4OIN - chains D and H of the 9 polymer chains in the assembly; structure by X-ray diffraction, 2.80 A resolution.

# Chain D
Protein: DNA-directed RNA polymerase subunit beta'
Source organism: Thermus thermophilus
Notes: EC 2.7.7.6
Reference sequence: Q8RQE8 (RPOC_THET8); residues 1-1524 here = UniProt positions 1-1524
Chain sequence (1524 residues; each row starts with the number of its first residue):
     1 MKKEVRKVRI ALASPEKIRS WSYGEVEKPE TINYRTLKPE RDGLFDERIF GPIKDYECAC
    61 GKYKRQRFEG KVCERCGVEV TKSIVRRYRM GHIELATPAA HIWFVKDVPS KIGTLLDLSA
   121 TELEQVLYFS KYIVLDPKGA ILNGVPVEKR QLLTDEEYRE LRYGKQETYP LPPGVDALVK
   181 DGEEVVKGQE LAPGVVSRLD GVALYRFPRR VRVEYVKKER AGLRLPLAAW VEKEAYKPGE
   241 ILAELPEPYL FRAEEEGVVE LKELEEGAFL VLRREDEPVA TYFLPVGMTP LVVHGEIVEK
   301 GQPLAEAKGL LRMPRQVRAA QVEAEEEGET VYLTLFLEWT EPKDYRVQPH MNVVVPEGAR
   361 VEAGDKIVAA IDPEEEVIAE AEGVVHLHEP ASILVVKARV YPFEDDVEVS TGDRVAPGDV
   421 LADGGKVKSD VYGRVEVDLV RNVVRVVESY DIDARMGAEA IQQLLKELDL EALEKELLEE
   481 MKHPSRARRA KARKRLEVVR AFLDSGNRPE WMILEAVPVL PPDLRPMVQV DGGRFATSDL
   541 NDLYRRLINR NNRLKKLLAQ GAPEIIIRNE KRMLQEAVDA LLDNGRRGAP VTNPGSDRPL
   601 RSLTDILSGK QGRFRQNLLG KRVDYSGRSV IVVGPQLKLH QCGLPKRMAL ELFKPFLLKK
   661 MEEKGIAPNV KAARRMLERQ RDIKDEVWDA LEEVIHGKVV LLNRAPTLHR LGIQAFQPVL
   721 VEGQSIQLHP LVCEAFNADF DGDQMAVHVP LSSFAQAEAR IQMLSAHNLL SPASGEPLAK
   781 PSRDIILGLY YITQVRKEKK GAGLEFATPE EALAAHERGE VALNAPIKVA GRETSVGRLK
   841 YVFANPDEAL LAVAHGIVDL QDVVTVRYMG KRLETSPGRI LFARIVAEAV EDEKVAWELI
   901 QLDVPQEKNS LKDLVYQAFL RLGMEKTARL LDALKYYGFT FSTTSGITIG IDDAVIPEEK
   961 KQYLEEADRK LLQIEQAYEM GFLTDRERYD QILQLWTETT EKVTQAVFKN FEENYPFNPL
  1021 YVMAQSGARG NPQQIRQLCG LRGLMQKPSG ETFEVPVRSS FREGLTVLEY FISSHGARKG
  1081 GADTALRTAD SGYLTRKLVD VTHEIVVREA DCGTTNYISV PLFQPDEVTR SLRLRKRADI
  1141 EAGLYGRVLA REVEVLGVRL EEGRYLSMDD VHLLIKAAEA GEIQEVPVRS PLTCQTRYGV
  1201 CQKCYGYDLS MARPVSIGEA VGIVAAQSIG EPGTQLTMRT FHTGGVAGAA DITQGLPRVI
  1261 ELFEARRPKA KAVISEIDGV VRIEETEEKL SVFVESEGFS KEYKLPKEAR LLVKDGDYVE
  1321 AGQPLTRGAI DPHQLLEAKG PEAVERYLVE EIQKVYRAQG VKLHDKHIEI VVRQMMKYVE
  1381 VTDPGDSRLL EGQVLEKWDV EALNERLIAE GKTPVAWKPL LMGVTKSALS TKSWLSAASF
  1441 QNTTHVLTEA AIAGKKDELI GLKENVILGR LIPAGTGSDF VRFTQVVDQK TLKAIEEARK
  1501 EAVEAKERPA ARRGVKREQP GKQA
Not modelled in the structure: 1-2, 1237-1251, 1503-1524

# Chain H
Molecule: 27-nt DNA strand
Sequence (27 nucleotides; each row starts with the number of its first residue):
     1 TATAATGGGA GCTGTCACGG ATGCAGG
Not modelled in the structure: 25-27

# How chain D and chain H interact
Contacting residue pairs - 4 pairs, chain D then chain H:
  Pro109(D) with DA21(H), phosphate contact
  Lys494(D) with DA21(H), salt bridge to the phosphate
  Arg1266(D) with DC18(H), sugar contact
  Lys1426(D) with DG20(H), phosphate contact
Also at the interface, not in a pair above, chain H (4 interface residues in all): DG19

# Overview
The chain D/chain H interface involves 4 residues from each chain, with 1 salt bridge. Its one salt-bridged
contact is Lys494(D)-DA21(H).
Chain D is DNA-directed RNA polymerase subunit beta' (Thermus thermophilus) and chain H is a 27-nt DNA strand;
the structure, Crystal structure of Thermus thermophilus transcription initiation complex soaked with GE23077,
was determined by X-ray diffraction, deposited together with 4MQ9, 4OIO, 4OIP, 4OIQ and 4OIR.
